PDB entry 6TDV | electron microscopy, 2.80 A resolution | chains d and t of the 38 polymer chains in the assembly

Chain d:
Molecule: ATPTB6
Organism: Euglena gracilis
Sequence (187 residues; row label = number of the first residue in the row):
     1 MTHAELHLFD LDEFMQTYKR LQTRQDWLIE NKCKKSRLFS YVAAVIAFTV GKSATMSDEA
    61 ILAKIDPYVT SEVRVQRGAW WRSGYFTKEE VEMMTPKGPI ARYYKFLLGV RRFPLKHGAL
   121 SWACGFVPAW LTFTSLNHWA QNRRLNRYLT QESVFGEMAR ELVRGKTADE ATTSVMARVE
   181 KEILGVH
Disordered / not traced: 1

Chain t:
Molecule: ATPEG8
Organism: Euglena gracilis
Sequence (66 residues; numbered 1 to 66; the number before each row is that of its first residue):
     1 MGGKASEAVT IAFRFPHRTT FLVKQNVGQK LNKGHQTFWQ LVAGGWLFFL LINRTSFKPK
    61 LAAPKV

How chain d and chain t interact:
Residue-residue contacts (58; chain d residue first):
  V50(d) - W39(t)
  V50(d) - V42(t)  hydrophobic
  S53(d) - W39(t)
  A54(d) - W39(t)  hydrophobic
  D58(d) - K30(t)
  D58(d) - K33(t)  salt bridge
  E59(d) - K30(t)  salt bridge
  Y68(d) - T20(t)
  Y68(d) - L22(t)  hydrophobic
  E72(d) - H17(t)
  V73(d) - F15(t)  hydrophobic
  V73(d) - H17(t)
  R74(d) - R14(t)
  R74(d) - H17(t)
  V75(d) - H17(t)
  Q76(d) - H17(t)
  R77(d) - T20(t)
  W81(d) - T20(t)
  Y103(d) - W39(t)
  F106(d) - H35(t)
  F106(d) - F38(t)  hydrophobic
  L107(d) - W39(t)  hydrophobic
  L108(d) - K33(t)  hydrogen bond (backbone-side chain)
  G109(d) - K33(t)
  G109(d) - G34(t)  hydrogen bond (backbone-backbone)
  V110(d) - K33(t)
  V110(d) - G34(t)
  V110(d) - H35(t)
  R111(d) - K33(t)
  R111(d) - G34(t)  hydrogen bond (backbone-backbone)
  R111(d) - Q36(t)  hydrogen bond
  R111(d) - W39(t)  hydrogen bond (backbone-side chain)
  R112(d) - W39(t)
  F113(d) - W39(t)
  P128(d) - W46(t)
  T132(d) - W46(t)  hydrogen bond
  S135(d) - L50(t)
  L136(d) - N53(t)
  W139(d) - L50(t)
  W139(d) - N53(t)
  W139(d) - R54(t)
  W139(d) - T55(t)
  N142(d) - T55(t)  hydrogen bond (side chain-backbone)
  N142(d) - F57(t)
  R143(d) - N53(t)  hydrogen bond (side chain-backbone)
  R143(d) - T55(t)  hydrogen bond
  L145(d) - F57(t)  hydrophobic
  N146(d) - T55(t)
  N146(d) - S56(t)
  N146(d) - F57(t)
  N146(d) - K58(t)
  L149(d) - A62(t)  hydrophobic
  R160(d) - A62(t)
  V163(d) - P59(t)  hydrophobic
  V163(d) - A62(t)  hydrophobic
  R164(d) - A62(t)  hydrogen bond (side chain-backbone)
  R164(d) - A63(t)
  R164(d) - P64(t)
Interface residues without a listed pair, chain d (41 interface residues in all): H3, A4, H7, A43, L131, T150
Interface residues without a listed pair, chain t (27 interface residues in all): F49, L61

Overview:
The interface between chain d and chain t involves 41 residues on one side and 27 on the other; the contacts
include 10 hydrogen bonds and 2 salt bridges. Polar contacts include D58(d)-K33(t), E59(d)-K30(t) and
L108(d)-K33(t).
Here chain d is ATPTB6 and chain t is ATPEG8, both from Euglena gracilis. Entry 6TDV (Cryo-EM structure of
Euglena gracilis mitochondrial ATP synthase, membrane region) was determined by electron microscopy (same
publication as 6TDU, 6TDW, 6TDX, 6TDY, 6TDZ and 6TE0).
